PDB entry 6RO0 | X-ray diffraction, 2.13 A resolution | chains H and J of the 12 polymer chains in the assembly

== Chain H ==
Molecule: Islet-activating protein S2
Organism: Bordetella pertussis
UniProtKB: A0A0E8DFW5 (A0A0E8DFW5_BORPT); residues -26 to 199 here correspond to UniProt positions 1-226 (UniProt number = residue number + 27)
Chain sequence (226 residues; row label = number of the first residue in the row; numbers below 1 keep their minus sign (Met-26 is residue -26)):
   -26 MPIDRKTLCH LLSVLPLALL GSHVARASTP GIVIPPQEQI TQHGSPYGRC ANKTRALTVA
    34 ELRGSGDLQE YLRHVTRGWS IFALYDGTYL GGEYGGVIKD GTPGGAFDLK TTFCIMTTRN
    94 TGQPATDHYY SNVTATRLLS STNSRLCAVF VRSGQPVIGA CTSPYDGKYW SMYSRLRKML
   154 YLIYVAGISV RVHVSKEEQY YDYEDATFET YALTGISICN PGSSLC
Unresolved in the structure: -26 to 0
Disulfides: Cys23-Cys87, Cys120-Cys134, Cys192-Cys199

== Chain J ==
Molecule: Islet-activating protein S4
Organism: Bordetella pertussis
UniProtKB: C0MPK8 (C0MPK8_BORPT); residues -41 to 110 here correspond to UniProt positions 1-152 (UniProt number = residue number + 42)
Chain sequence (152 residues; numbered -41 to 110; the number before each row is that of its first residue; numbers below 1 keep their minus sign (Met-41 is residue -41)):
   -41 MLRRFPTRTT APGQGGARRS RVRALAWLLA SGAMTHLSPA LADVPYVLVK TNMVVTSVAM
    19 KPYEVTPTRM LVCGIAAKLG AAASSPDAHV PFCFGKDLKR PGSSPMEVML RAVFMQQRPL
    79 RMFLGPKQLT FEGKPALELI RMVECSGKQD CP
Unresolved in the structure: -41 to 0
Disulfides: Cys31-Cys51, Cys103-Cys109

== How chain H and chain J interact ==
Residue-residue contacts (62; chain H residue first):
  Tyr20(H) with Pro3(J); Tyr4(J); Val5(J), hydrogen bond (backbone-backbone)
  Gly21(H) with Val5(J)
  Arg22(H) with Val5(J); Pro84(J); Ile98(J)
  Arg28(H) with Arg99(J)
  Tyr58(H) with Arg79(J), hydrogen bond; Phe81(J), hydrophobic
  Pro76(H) with Val7(J)
  Gly77(H) with Val7(J)
  Phe80(H) with Tyr4(J); Val5(J); Val7(J), hydrophobic
  Asp81(H) with Tyr4(J)
  Arg110(H) with Arg79(J); Glu102(J), hydrogen bond (side chain-backbone); Ser104(J); Asp108(J), salt bridge
  Leu111(H) with Met67(J); Ala70(J), hydrophobic; Val101(J); Glu102(J), hydrogen bond (backbone-backbone)
  Leu112(H) with Met67(J); Arg99(J); Met100(J); Val101(J), hydrophobic
  Ser113(H) with Pro63(J); Met64(J); Met67(J), hydrogen bond; Arg99(J); Met100(J), hydrogen bond (backbone-backbone)
  Ser114(H) with Met64(J); Ile98(J); Arg99(J)
  Thr115(H) with Met64(J); Ile98(J), hydrogen bond (side chain-backbone)
  Ser117(H) with Pro63(J)
  Arg118(H) with Pro63(J)
  Leu119(H) with Pro63(J); Val66(J), hydrophobic
  Pro137(H) with Arg58(J), hydrogen bond (backbone-side chain); Pro63(J)
  Tyr138(H) with Ser62(J); Pro63(J)
  Tyr146(H) with Ser61(J), hydrogen bond (side chain-backbone); Ser62(J), hydrogen bond (side chain-backbone); Pro63(J); Val66(J)
  Arg150(H) with Ser61(J); Val66(J)
  Tyr154(H) with Ala70(J); Met73(J)
  Tyr157(H) with Ala70(J), hydrophobic; Arg76(J); Glu102(J), hydrogen bond
  Val158(H) with Gln74(J), hydrogen bond (backbone-side chain)
  Asp175(H) with Arg99(J), hydrogen bond (backbone-side chain)
  Glu177(H) with Arg79(J), salt bridge; Phe81(J); Arg99(J), salt bridge
Other interface residues (no listed pair), chain H (29 interface residues in all): Thr135, Tyr176
Other interface residues (no listed pair), chain J (31 interface residues in all): Thr9, Gly60, Arg69, Val71, Gly83, Leu97

== Summary ==
Chain H and chain J form an interface of 29 and 31 residues respectively, with 13 hydrogen bonds and 3 salt
bridges. Among the polar pairs are Arg110(H)-Asp108(J), Glu177(H)-Arg79(J) and Glu177(H)-Arg99(J).
Chain H is Islet-activating protein S2 and chain J is Islet-activating protein S4, both from Bordetella
pertussis; the structure, Crystal structure of genetically detoxified pertussis toxin gdpt, was determined by
X-ray diffraction.
